7DZ2 - chains A and C of the 4 polymer chains in the assembly; structure by X-ray diffraction, 1.55 A resolution.

Chain A (and C):
Protein: D-tagatose 3-epimerase
From: Sinorhizobium fredii CCBAU 83666
Notes: EC 5.1.3.-; chain C of this document is another copy of the same molecule, construct and numbering; everything in this record applies to it too
UniProt: A0A249Q1V1 (A0A249Q1V1_RHIFR); residue numbers follow UniProt; this construct covers 1-284
Amino-acid sequence (286 residues; numbered 1 to 286; the number before each row is that of its first residue):
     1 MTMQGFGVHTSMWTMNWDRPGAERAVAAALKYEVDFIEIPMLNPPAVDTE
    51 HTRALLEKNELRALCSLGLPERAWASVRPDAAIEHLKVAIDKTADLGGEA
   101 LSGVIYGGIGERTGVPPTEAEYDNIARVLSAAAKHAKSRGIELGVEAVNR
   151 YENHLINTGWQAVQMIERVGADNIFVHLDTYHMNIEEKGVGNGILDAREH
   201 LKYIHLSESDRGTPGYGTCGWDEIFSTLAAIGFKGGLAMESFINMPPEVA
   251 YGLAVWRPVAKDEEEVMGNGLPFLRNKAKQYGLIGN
Disordered / not traced: 1-2, 285-286 (chain C: 1-2)
Sequence notes: expression tag (285-286)
Bound ions: Mg2+: Glu146, Asp179, Glu240

How chain A and chain C interact:
Pairs across the interface - 66 pairs, chain A then chain C:
  Arg112(A) with Tyr251(C), hydrogen bond (side chain-backbone); Trp256(C)
  Gly114(A) with Tyr251(C); Trp256(C)
  Val115(A) with Trp256(C)
  Pro116(A) with Trp256(C)
  Pro117(A) with Trp256(C)
  Asn149(A) with Tyr151(C), hydrogen bond
  Arg150(A) with Tyr181(C); Asp210(C); Ala254(C); Trp256(C), hydrogen bond (backbone-side chain); Arg257(C)
  Tyr151(A) with Asn149(C), hydrogen bond; Tyr151(C), hydrophobic; Glu152(C), hydrogen bond; Tyr181(C), hydrogen bond; Gly252(C); Ala254(C), hydrophobic
  Glu152(A) with Tyr151(C), hydrogen bond
  His154(A) with Trp256(C)
  Asn157(A) with Trp256(C)
  Thr158(A) with Arg257(C)
  Tyr181(A) with Arg150(C); Tyr151(C), hydrogen bond
  Asn184(A) with Asn184(C), hydrogen bond (backbone-side chain); Ser209(C); Thr218(C), hydrogen bond (backbone-side chain)
  Ile185(A) with Ile185(C), hydrophobic; Ser209(C); Asp210(C)
  Glu186(A) with Arg257(C), salt bridge
  Glu187(A) with Thr218(C)
  Lys188(A) with Asp210(C), salt bridge; Tyr216(C); Val259(C), hydrogen bond (side chain-backbone)
  Gly189(A) with Gly217(C)
  Val190(A) with Thr218(C)
  Ser209(A) with Asn184(C); Ile185(C)
  Asp210(A) with Arg150(C); Ile185(C); Lys188(C), salt bridge
  Tyr216(A) with Lys188(C)
  Gly217(A) with Gly189(C)
  Thr218(A) with Asn184(C), hydrogen bond (side chain-backbone); Glu187(C)
  Tyr251(A) with Gly114(C); Val115(C), hydrophobic; Pro116(C), hydrophobic
  Gly252(A) with Arg112(C), hydrogen bond (backbone-side chain)
  Ala254(A) with Arg112(C); Arg150(C); Tyr151(C), hydrophobic
  Trp256(A) with Arg112(C); Gly114(C); Val115(C); Pro116(C); Pro117(C); Arg150(C), hydrogen bond (side chain-backbone); His154(C); Asn157(C)
  Arg257(A) with Arg150(C); Thr158(C); Glu186(C), salt bridge
  Val259(A) with Lys188(C), hydrogen bond (backbone-side chain)
Interface residues without a listed pair, chain A (40 interface residues in all): Thr113, Asn153, Trp160, Gln161, Met183, Gly212, Leu253, Val255, Ala260
Interface residues without a listed pair, chain C (38 interface residues in all): Asn153, Trp160, Gln161, Met183, Val190, Arg211, Gly212, Leu253

Summary:
40 residues of chain A and 38 residues of chain C are in contact; the contacts include 15 hydrogen bonds and 4
salt bridges. Among the polar pairs are Glu186(A)-Arg257(C), Lys188(A)-Asp210(C) and Arg112(A)-Tyr251(C).
Glu146(A), Asp179(A) and Glu240(A) form the Mg2+ site.
Both chains are D-tagatose 3-epimerase (Sinorhizobium fredii CCBAU 83666). Entry 7DZ2 (Crystal structures of
D-allulose 3-epimerase from Sinorhizobium fredii) was determined by X-ray diffraction together with 7DZ3,
7DZ4, 7DZ5 and 7DZ6 from the same study.
